Entry 9C7X (X-ray diffraction, 1.96 A resolution); this record covers chains A and C of the 3 polymer chains in the assembly.

== Chain A ==
Name: Heavy Chain of SARS-CoV-2 antibody 1H06
Organism: Mus musculus
Notes: antibody fragment or engineered binder
Sequence (216 residues; row label = number of the first residue in the row):
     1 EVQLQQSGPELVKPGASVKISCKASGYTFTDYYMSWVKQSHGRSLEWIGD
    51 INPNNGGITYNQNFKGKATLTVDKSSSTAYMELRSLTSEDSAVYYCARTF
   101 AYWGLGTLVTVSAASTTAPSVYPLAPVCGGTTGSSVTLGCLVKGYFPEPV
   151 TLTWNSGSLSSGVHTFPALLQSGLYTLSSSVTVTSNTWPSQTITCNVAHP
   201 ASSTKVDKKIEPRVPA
Cystine bridges: Cys-22/Cys-96, Cys-140/Cys-195

== Chain C ==
Name: Spike protein S2'
Organism: Severe acute respiratory syndrome coronavirus 2
UniProtKB: P0DTC2 (SPIKE_SARS2); numbering as in UniProt (aligned over 1179-1197)
Sequence (20 residues; numbered 1178 to 1197; the number before each row is that of its first residue):
  1178 XIQKEIDRLNEVAKNLNESL
Sequence notes: acetylation (1178)
Modified / non-standard residues: ACE (acetyl group) at position 1178
Swiss-Prot annotation at these positions:
  - glycosylation: Asn-1194 (N-linked (GlcNAc...) (complex) asparagine)

== How chain A and chain C interact ==
Residue-residue contacts (13; chain A residue first):
  Tyr-32(A) / Glu-1182(C)
  Tyr-32(A) / Arg-1185(C)
  Tyr-33(A) / ACE_1178(C)
  Tyr-33(A) / Ile-1179(C)
  Tyr-33(A) / Glu-1182(C)  hydrogen bond (backbone-side chain)
  Thr-99(A) / Ile-1179(C)
  Thr-99(A) / Glu-1182(C)  hydrogen bond
  Thr-99(A) / Ile-1183(C)
  Thr-99(A) / Leu-1186(C)
  Phe-100(A) / Ile-1179(C)  hydrophobic
  Ala-101(A) / Leu-1186(C)  hydrophobic
  Tyr-102(A) / Val-1189(C)
  Tyr-102(A) / Leu-1193(C)  hydrophobic
Also at the interface, not in a pair above, chain A (9 interface residues in all): Asp-31, Asp-50, Arg-98

== Overview ==
9 residues of chain A and 8 residues of chain C are in contact, with 2 hydrogen bonds. Polar contacts include
Tyr-33(A)/Glu-1182(C) and Thr-99(A)/Glu-1182(C).
Here chain A is Heavy Chain of SARS-CoV-2 antibody 1H06 (Mus musculus) and chain C is Spike protein S2'
(Severe acute respiratory syndrome coronavirus 2). Entry 9C7X (Crystal structure of SARS-CoV-2 antibody 1H06
in complex with a HR2 peptide) was determined by X-ray diffraction.
